7E9C - chains B and J of the 11 polymer chains in the assembly; structure by electron microscopy, 3.50 A resolution.

== Chain B ==
Name: Histone H4
Organism: Saccharomyces cerevisiae (strain ATCC 204508 / S288c)
UniProt: P02309 (H4_YEAST); residues 0-102 here correspond to UniProt positions 1-103 (UniProt number = residue number + 1)
Amino-acid sequence (103 residues; row label = number of the first residue in the row; numbering starts at 0):
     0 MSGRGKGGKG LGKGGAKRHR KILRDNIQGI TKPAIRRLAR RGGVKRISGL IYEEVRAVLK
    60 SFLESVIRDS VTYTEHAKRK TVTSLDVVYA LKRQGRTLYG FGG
Unresolved in the structure: 0-16, 102
Swiss-Prot annotation at these positions:
  - DNA-binding region: Lys16 to Lys20
  - modified residue: Lys5 (N6-acetyl-N6-methyllysine), Lys8 (N6-acetyllysine), Lys12 (N6-acetyl-N6-methyllysine), Lys16 (N6-acetyllysine), Lys31 (N6-succinyllysine), Arg55 (Omega-N-methylarginine), Ser60 (Phosphoserine), Ser64 (Phosphoserine), Lys77 (N6-succinyllysine), Lys79 (N6-acetyllysine), Lys91 (N6-glutaryllysine)

== Chain J ==
Molecule: 147-nt DNA strand
Organism: Escherichia coli
Sequence (147 nucleotides; row label = number of the first residue in the row):
     1 ACAGGATGTA TATATCTGAC ACGTGCCTGG AGACTAGGGA GTAATCCCCT TGGCGGTTAA
    61 AACGCGGGGG ACAGCGCGTA CGTGCGTTTA AGCGGTGCTA GAGCTGTCTA CGACCAATTG
   121 AGCGGCCTCG GCACCGGGAT TCTCCAG
Unresolved in the structure: 1-14, 145-147

== Interface between chain B and chain J ==
Pairs across the interface (9; chain B residue first):
  Arg17(B) with DG52(J), salt bridge to the phosphate
  Thr30(B) with DA61(J), hydrogen bond to the phosphate; DA62(J), hydrogen bond to the phosphate
  Lys31(B) with DA62(J), phosphate contact
  Pro32(B) with DA61(J), phosphate contact; DA62(J), phosphate contact
  Arg36(B) with DA60(J), hydrogen bond to the phosphate; DA61(J), salt bridge to the phosphate
  Arg45(B) with DG70(J), sugar contact
Other interface residues (no listed pair), chain B (9 interface residues in all): Ala33, Lys44, Lys77
Other interface residues (no listed pair), chain J (7 interface residues in all): DG41, DG69

== Overview ==
9 residues of chain B face 7 of chain J across their interface; the contacts include 3 hydrogen bonds and 2
salt bridges. Among the polar pairs are Thr30(B)-DA61(J), Thr30(B)-DA62(J) and Arg36(B)-DA60(J). Curated
annotation (UniProt) lists a DNA-binding region on chain B.
Here chain B is Histone H4 (Saccharomyces cerevisiae (strain ATCC 204508 / S288c)) and chain J is a 147-nt DNA
strand (Escherichia coli). Entry 7E9C (Cryo-EM structure of the 1:1 Orc1 BAH domain in complex with
nucleosome) was determined by electron microscopy.
